PDB entry 8ZI0 | electron microscopy, 3.18 A resolution | chains C and E of the 8 polymer chains in the assembly

== Chain C ==
Name: ATP synthase subunit alpha
Organism: Acinetobacter baumannii AB5075
Notes: EC 7.1.2.2
UniProt: A3M142 (ATPA_ACIBT); numbering as in UniProt (aligned over 1-514)
Chain sequence (514 residues; numbered 1 to 514; the number before each row is that of its first residue):
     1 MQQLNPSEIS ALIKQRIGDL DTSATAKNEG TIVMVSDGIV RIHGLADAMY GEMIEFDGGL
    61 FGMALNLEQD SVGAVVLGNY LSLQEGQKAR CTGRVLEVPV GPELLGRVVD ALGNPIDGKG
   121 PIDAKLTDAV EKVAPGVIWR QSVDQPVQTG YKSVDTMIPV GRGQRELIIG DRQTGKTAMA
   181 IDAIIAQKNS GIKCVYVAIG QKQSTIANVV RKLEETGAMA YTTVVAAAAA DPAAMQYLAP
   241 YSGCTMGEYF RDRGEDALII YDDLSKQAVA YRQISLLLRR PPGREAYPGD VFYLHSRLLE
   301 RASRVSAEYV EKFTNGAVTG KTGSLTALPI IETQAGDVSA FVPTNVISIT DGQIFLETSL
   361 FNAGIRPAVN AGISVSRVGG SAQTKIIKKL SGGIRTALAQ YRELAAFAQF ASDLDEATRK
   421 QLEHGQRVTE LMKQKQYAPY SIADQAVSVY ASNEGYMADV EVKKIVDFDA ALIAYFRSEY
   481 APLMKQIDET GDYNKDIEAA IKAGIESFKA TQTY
Disordered / not traced: 1-25
Metal / ion sites: Mg2+: T177, D262 (together with ATP)
Ligand contacts: ATP (adenosine-5'-triphosphate): Y151, D171, R172, Q173, T174, G175, K176, T177, A178, Q201, D262, D263, F361, R366, P367, Q434, K435, Q436
Curated features (UniProtKB/Swiss-Prot):
  - binding site (ATP): G170 to T177
  - site: S374 (Required for activity)

== Chain E ==
Name: ATP synthase subunit beta
Organism: Acinetobacter baumannii AB5075
Notes: EC 7.1.2.2
UniProt: V5VHQ6 (V5VHQ6_ACIBA); residue numbers follow UniProt; this construct covers 1-464
Chain sequence (464 residues; numbered 1 to 464; the number before each row is that of its first residue):
     1 MSSGRIIQII GAVIDVEFER TSVPKIYDAL QVDGTETTLE VQQQLGDGVV RTIAMGSTEG
    61 LKRGLTVTST NAPISVPVGT ATLGRIMDVL GRPIDEAGPV ATEERLPIHR QAPSYAEQAA
   121 STDLLETGIK VIDLLCPFAK GGKVGLFGGA GVGKTVNMME LINNIAKAHS GLSVFAGVGE
   181 RTREGNDFYH EMKDSNVLDK VAMVYGQMNE PPGNRLRVAL TGLTMAEYFR DEKDENGKGR
   241 DVLLFVDNIY RYTLAGTEVS ALLGRMPSAV GYQPTLAEEM GVLQERITST KSGSITSIQA
   301 VYVPADDLTD PSPATTFAHL DATVVLSRDI ASSGIYPAID PLDSTSRQLD PLVVGQEHYE
   361 IARAVQNVLQ RYKELKDIIA ILGMDELAEE DKLVVYRARK IQRFFSQPFH VAEVFTGAPG
   421 KLVPLKETIR GFKGLLAGEY DHIPEQAFYM VGGIDEVIAK AEKL
Disordered / not traced: 1

== Chain C / chain E interface ==
Contacting residue pairs (52; chain C residue first):
  G44(C) - R63(E)  hydrogen bond (backbone-side chain)
  L45(C) - R63(E)  hydrogen bond (backbone-side chain)
  A46(C) - R63(E)
  A48(C) - K62(E)
  M49(C) - G60(E)
  L67(C) - Q8(E)
  L67(C) - I9(E)  hydrogen bond (backbone-backbone)
  E68(C) - I7(E)
  E68(C) - Q8(E)
  E68(C) - I10(E)
  E68(C) - R63(E)  hydrogen bond (backbone-side chain)
  Q69(C) - I7(E)
  S71(C) - R63(E)
  V72(C) - R63(E)
  V133(C) - N209(E)
  P135(C) - Q207(E)
  V137(C) - T182(E)
  V137(C) - G185(E)
  V137(C) - N186(E)  hydrogen bond (backbone-side chain)
  I138(C) - I94(E)
  I138(C) - D95(E)
  R140(C) - T182(E)  hydrogen bond
  R140(C) - N186(E)  hydrogen bond (backbone-side chain)
  Q141(C) - N186(E)
  R284(C) - V270(E)  hydrogen bond (side chain-backbone)
  R284(C) - G271(E)
  D290(C) - E258(E)
  F292(C) - R251(E)
  Y293(C) - M208(E)
  Y293(C) - N209(E)  hydrogen bond (side chain-backbone)
  Y293(C) - E210(E)
  Y293(C) - R215(E)
  Y293(C) - E258(E)
  R297(C) - N209(E)
  E300(C) - T182(E)
  E300(C) - Q207(E)  hydrogen bond
  E300(C) - M208(E)  hydrogen bond (side chain-backbone)
  E300(C) - N209(E)  hydrogen bond (side chain-backbone)
  S348(C) - R181(E)
  S348(C) - R251(E)  hydrogen bond
  S348(C) - Y302(E)
  R377(C) - V152(E)
  R377(C) - R181(E)
  R377(C) - R183(E)
  V378(C) - R183(E)
  R395(C) - R328(E)
  L404(C) - I378(E)  hydrophobic
  F407(C) - I378(E)
  D413(C) - I381(E)
  L414(C) - I381(E)  hydrophobic
  D415(C) - I381(E)
  D415(C) - L382(E)
Also at the interface, not in a pair above, chain C (47 interface residues in all): D47, Y50, N66, A134, S142, R165, R280, P281, S296, S339, T344, I347, I349, T350, D351, E403
Also at the interface, not in a pair above, chain E (40 interface residues in all): G11, L61, I86, G151, H190, P211, L254, A261, L262, A305, G383

== In short ==
The interface between chain C and chain E involves 47 residues on one side and 40 on the other; the contacts
include 13 hydrogen bonds. Polar contacts include G44(C)-R63(E), L45(C)-R63(E) and E68(C)-R63(E). Bound to
chain C: ATP. UniProt lists 8 ATP-binding residues on chain C.
Chain C is ATP synthase subunit alpha and chain E is ATP synthase subunit beta, both from Acinetobacter
baumannii AB5075; the structure, Cryo-EM reveals transition states of the Acinetobacter baumannii F1-ATPase
rotary subunits gamma and epsilon and novel ..., was determined by electron microscopy (same publication as
8ZI1, 8ZI2 and 8ZI3).
